PDB entry 7NHJ | X-ray diffraction, 2.16 A resolution | chains A and B

# Chain A
Protein: N6-adenosine-methyltransferase catalytic subunit
From: Homo sapiens
Notes: EC 2.1.1.348
UniProt: Q86U44 (MTA70_HUMAN); residue numbers follow UniProt; this construct covers 354-580
Chain sequence (246 residues; each row starts with the number of its first residue):
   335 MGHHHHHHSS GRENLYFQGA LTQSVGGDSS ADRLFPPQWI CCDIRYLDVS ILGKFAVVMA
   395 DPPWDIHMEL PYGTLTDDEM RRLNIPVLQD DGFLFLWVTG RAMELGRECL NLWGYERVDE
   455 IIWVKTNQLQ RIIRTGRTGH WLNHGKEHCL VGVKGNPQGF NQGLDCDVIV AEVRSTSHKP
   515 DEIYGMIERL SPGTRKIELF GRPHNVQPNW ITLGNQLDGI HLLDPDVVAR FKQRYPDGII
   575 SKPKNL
Not modelled in the structure: 335-367, 401-404, 468-473, 573-580
Differences from the reference sequence: initiating methionine (335); expression tag (336-353)
Small-molecule neighbours: UDW ((S)-3-(((6-(3-(hydroxymethyl)piperidin-1-yl)pyrimidin-4-yl)amino)methyl)benzenesulfonamide): Cys376, Asp377, Ile378, Arg379, Pro397, Pro405, Tyr406, Gly407, Thr408, Leu409, Phe534, Gly535, Arg536, Gly548, Asn549, Gln550
UniProt features mapped onto this chain:
  - region: Pro396 to Thr410 (Gate loop 1), Glu450 to Glu454 (Interaction with METTL14), Gln462 to Gly479 (Interphase loop), Gln464 to Lys480 (Interaction with METTL14), Arg465 to His478 (Positively charged region required for RNA-binding), Val507 to Asp515 (Gate loop 2)
  - binding site (S-adenosyl-L-methionine): Asp377, Ile378, Asp395, Lys513, Arg536 to Asn539, Asn549, Gln550
  - site (Interaction with METTL14): Glu438, Arg441
  - natural variant: Tyr406 (Y406C: Found in patients with large intestine cancer; uncertain significance)
  - mutagenesis: Asp377 (D377A: Abolishes methyltransferase activity), Asp395 to Trp398 (Loss of function. Abolishes ability to regulate primary miRNA processing. Does not affect ability to promote mRNA translation. Abolishes formation of m6A at DNA damage sites), Asp395 (D395A: Abolishes methyltransferase activity), Tyr406 (Y406A: Strong reduction in methyltransferase activity), Gln462 to Gly479 (Impaired RNA-binding and methyltransferase activities), Trp475 (W475A: Decreased methyltransferase activity), Asn477 (N477A: Decreased methyltransferase activity), Glu532 (E532A: Abolishes methyltransferase activity), Arg536 (R536A: Slight reduction in methyltransferase activity), His538 (H538A: Slight reduction in methyltransferase activity), Asn539 (N539A: Abolishes methyltransferase activity), Asn549 (N549A: Slight reduction in methyltransferase activity. Strong reduction in methyltransferase activity; when associated with A-550), 1 further mutagenesis entry in UniProt
What the authors report for this chain:
  - contacts within the chain: Asp377-Arg379 (salt bridge), Arg379-Glu413 (salt bridge)
  - binding site for UDW: Asp377, Arg379, Tyr406, Thr408, Asn549

# Chain B
Protein: N6-adenosine-methyltransferase non-catalytic subunit
From: Homo sapiens
UniProt: Q9HCE5 (MET14_HUMAN); residues 107-395 here = UniProt positions 107-395
Chain sequence (290 residues; each row starts with the number of its first residue):
   106 MLKGTQSLNP HNDYCQHFVD TGHRPQNFIR DVGLADRFEE YPKLRELIRL KDELIAKSNT
   166 PPMYLQADIE AFDIRELTPK FDVILLEPPL EEYYRETGIT ANEKCWTWDD IMKLEIDEIA
   226 APRSFIFLWC GSGEGLDLGR VCLRKWGYRR CEDICWIKTN KNNPGKTKTL DPKAVFQRTK
   286 EHCLMGIKGT VKRSTDGDFI HANVDIDLII TEEPEIGNIE KPVEIFHIIE HFCLGRRRLH
   346 LFGRDSTIRP GWLTVGPTLT NSNYNAETYA SYFSAPNSYL TGCTEEIERL
Not modelled in the structure: 106-116, 138-150, 201-207, 270-271, 296-306, 393-395
Disulfides: Cys338-Cys388
Differences from the reference sequence: initiating methionine (106)
UniProt features mapped onto this chain:
  - region: Arg135, Asp136 (Interaction with METTL3), Ser237, Gly238 (Interaction with METTL3), Arg245 to Arg254 (Positively charged region required for RNA-binding), Arg255 to Asp258 (Interaction with METTL3), Lys278 to His287 (Interaction with METTL3), Lys297, Arg298 (Positively charged region required for RNA-binding), Asn308 to Asp312 (Interaction with METTL3)
  - site (Interaction with METTL3): Tyr146, Asp242, Arg245, Arg298
  - mutagenesis: Asp173 (D173A: Little or no effect on S-adenosyl-L-methionine-binding or methyltransferase activity; when associated with A-192), Glu192 (E192A: Little or no effect on methyltransferase activity. Little or no effect on S-adenosyl-L-methionine-binding or methyltransferase activity; when associated with A-173), Tyr198 (Y198A: Does not affect methyltransferase activity of the heterodimer complex formed with METTL3), Arg245 (R245E: Reduced RNA-binding. Reduced RNA-binding; when associated with E-255), Arg254 to Arg255 (Strongly reduced methyltransferase activity of the heterodimer complex formed with METTL3), Arg255 (R255E: Reduced RNA-binding; when associated with E-245), Lys297 to Arg298 (Reduced RNA-binding), Arg298 (R298P: Strongly decreased methyltransferase activity of the heterodimer complex formed with METTL3, probably due to reduced RNA-binding), Asp312 (D312A: Decreased methyltransferase activity of the heterodimer complex formed with METTL3), Cys338 (C338A: Does not affect methyltransferase activity of the heterodimer complex formed with METTL3), Pro362 to Thr363 (Little or no effect on methyltransferase activity of the heterodimer complex formed with METTL3)

# Interface between chain A and chain B
Pairs across the interface - 104 pairs, chain A then chain B:
  Phe427(A) with Val280(B), hydrophobic
  Phe429(A) with Phe281(B), hydrophobic
  Gly434(A) with Arg255(B), hydrogen bond (backbone-side chain)
  Met437(A) with Arg245(B); Arg255(B), hydrogen bond; Asp258(B)
  Glu438(A) with Arg245(B), salt bridge; Arg249(B); Arg255(B), salt bridge
  Arg441(A) with Leu241(B); Asp242(B), salt bridge; Arg245(B)
  Glu450(A) with Lys278(B), salt bridge
  Arg451(A) with Gly238(B), hydrogen bond (side chain-backbone); Leu241(B); Asp242(B), salt bridge
  Val452(A) with Lys278(B); Val280(B), hydrophobic; Arg283(B), hydrogen bond (backbone-side chain)
  Asp453(A) with Ala279(B); Val280(B), hydrogen bond (side chain-backbone); Phe281(B), hydrogen bond (side chain-backbone); Arg283(B), salt bridge
  Glu454(A) with Leu241(B); Lys285(B), hydrogen bond (backbone-side chain); His287(B)
  Ile455(A) with Phe281(B), hydrophobic
  Ile456(A) with Cys260(B), hydrophobic; Lys285(B)
  Val458(A) with Leu313(B), hydrophobic
  Gln464(A) with Phe133(B); Ile134(B); Arg135(B), hydrogen bond (backbone-backbone)
  Ile466(A) with Ile134(B), hydrophobic; Leu313(B), hydrophobic; Ile315(B), hydrophobic
  His474(A) with Glu257(B); Asn308(B)
  Trp475(A) with Phe230(B), hydrophobic; Cys256(B); Glu257(B), hydrogen bond (backbone-side chain); Met290(B), hydrophobic; Ile292(B), hydrophobic; Asn308(B); Phe337(B); Leu339(B), hydrophobic
  Leu476(A) with Glu257(B), hydrogen bond (backbone-side chain); Ile259(B), hydrophobic; Asn308(B); Asp310(B); Ile311(B); Asp312(B); Ile333(B), hydrophobic; Phe337(B), hydrophobic
  Asn477(A) with Asn308(B), hydrogen bond; Asp310(B), hydrogen bond (backbone-backbone); Ile311(B); Asp312(B), hydrogen bond (backbone-backbone)
  His478(A) with Glu257(B), salt bridge; Ile311(B); Asp312(B)
  Gly479(A) with Ile311(B); Asp312(B), hydrogen bond (backbone-side chain); Leu313(B)
  Lys480(A) with Asp258(B), hydrogen bond (side chain-backbone); Cys260(B); Asp312(B), salt bridge; Leu313(B)
  His482(A) with Asp258(B), salt bridge
  Gln496(A) with Ala279(B); Val280(B)
  Gly497(A) with Val280(B), hydrogen bond (backbone-backbone); Gln282(B), hydrogen bond (backbone-side chain)
  Leu498(A) with Phe123(B); Val124(B)
  Asp499(A) with Cys120(B); Val124(B); Phe281(B); Gln282(B), hydrogen bond (backbone-backbone)
  Cys500(A) with Phe123(B); Pro130(B); Gln282(B); Thr284(B)
  Asp501(A) with Gln282(B), hydrogen bond (backbone-backbone); Arg283(B); Thr284(B), hydrogen bond; Lys285(B), salt bridge
  Val502(A) with Pro130(B); Gln131(B); Ile262(B), hydrophobic; Thr284(B)
  Ile503(A) with Cys120(B), hydrophobic
  Val504(A) with Tyr119(B); Pro130(B); Gln131(B); Ile134(B), hydrophobic
  Glu516(A) with Asp118(B); Cys120(B)
  Met520(A) with Cys120(B), hydrophobic; Phe281(B), hydrophobic
  Arg523(A) with Cys120(B); Gln121(B); Val124(B)
  Leu524(A) with Val280(B), hydrophobic
Interface residues without a listed pair, chain A (40 interface residues in all): Arg435, Arg465, Val485
Interface residues without a listed pair, chain B (48 interface residues in all): Asn117, Asp136, Glu239, Pro277

# Summary
Chain A and chain B form an interface of 40 and 48 residues respectively, with 20 hydrogen bonds and 10 salt
bridges. Polar pairs include Glu438(A)-Arg245(B), Glu438(A)-Arg255(B) and Arg441(A)-Asp242(B). From the paper:
a binding site for UDW at Asp377(A), Arg379(A) and Tyr406(A) among others; contacts within the chain involving
Asp377(A), Arg379(A) and Glu413(A).
Chain A is N6-adenosine-methyltransferase catalytic subunit and chain B is N6-adenosine-methyltransferase
non-catalytic subunit, both from Homo sapiens; the structure, Crystal structure of the human METTL3-METTL14
complex with compound DHU_M3M_154, was determined by X-ray diffraction (same publication as 7NHG, 7NHI, 7NHV,
7NI7, 7NI8, 7NIA and 11 further entries).
